8YJ2 - chains A and C of the 5 polymer chains in the assembly; structure by X-ray diffraction, 2.26 A resolution.

# Chain A
Molecule: human leukocyte antigen
From: Homo sapiens
UniProtKB: F6IQR9 (F6IQR9_HUMAN); residues 1-275 here correspond to UniProt positions 25-299 (UniProt number = residue number + 24)
Chain sequence (276 residues; each row starts with the number of its first residue; numbering starts at 0):
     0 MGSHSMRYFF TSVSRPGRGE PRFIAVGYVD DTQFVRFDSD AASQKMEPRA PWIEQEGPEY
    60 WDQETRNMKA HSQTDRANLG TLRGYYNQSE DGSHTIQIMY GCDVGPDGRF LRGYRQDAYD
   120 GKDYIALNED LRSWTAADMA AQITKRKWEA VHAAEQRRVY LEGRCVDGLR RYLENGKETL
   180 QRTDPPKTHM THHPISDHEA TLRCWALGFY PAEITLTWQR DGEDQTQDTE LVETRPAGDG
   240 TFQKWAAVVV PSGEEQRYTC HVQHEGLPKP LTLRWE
Unresolved in the structure: 0
Sequence notes: initiating methionine (0)
Cystine bridges: C101-C164, C203-C259

# Chain C
Molecule: Ile-leu-asp-thr-ala-gly-arg-glu-glu-tyr
Chain sequence (10 residues; numbered 1 to 10; the number before each row is that of its first residue):
     1 ILDTAGREEY

# How chain A and chain C interact
Residue-residue contacts - 47 pairs, chain A then chain C:
  M5(A) - I1(C)
  Y7(A) - I1(C)  hydrogen bond (side chain-backbone)
  Y7(A) - L2(C)  hydrophobic
  F9(A) - L2(C)  hydrophobic
  M45(A) - L2(C)  hydrophobic
  Q62(A) - I1(C)
  E63(A) - I1(C)
  E63(A) - L2(C)  hydrogen bond (side chain-backbone)
  N66(A) - D3(C)
  N66(A) - T4(C)
  N66(A) - A5(C)  hydrogen bond (side chain-backbone)
  M67(A) - L2(C)  hydrophobic
  A69(A) - A5(C)  hydrophobic
  H70(A) - A5(C)
  T73(A) - E8(C)
  N77(A) - E8(C)  hydrogen bond (side chain-backbone)
  N77(A) - E9(C)
  N77(A) - Y10(C)  hydrogen bond (side chain-backbone)
  T80(A) - Y10(C)
  L81(A) - Y10(C)  hydrophobic
  Y84(A) - Y10(C)  hydrogen bond (side chain-backbone)
  I95(A) - Y10(C)
  Y99(A) - L2(C)
  Y99(A) - D3(C)  hydrogen bond (side chain-backbone)
  R114(A) - E8(C)  salt bridge
  D116(A) - Y10(C)  hydrogen bond
  T143(A) - Y10(C)  hydrogen bond (side chain-backbone)
  K146(A) - Y10(C)  hydrogen bond (side chain-backbone)
  W147(A) - E8(C)
  W147(A) - E9(C)  hydrogen bond (side chain-backbone)
  W147(A) - Y10(C)  hydrophobic
  V150(A) - R7(C)  hydrogen bond (backbone-side chain)
  H151(A) - R7(C)
  A152(A) - R7(C)
  Q155(A) - R7(C)  hydrogen bond
  R156(A) - D3(C)  salt bridge
  R156(A) - T4(C)
  R156(A) - G6(C)  hydrogen bond (side chain-backbone)
  R156(A) - R7(C)  hydrogen bond (side chain-backbone)
  Y159(A) - I1(C)  hydrogen bond (side chain-backbone)
  Y159(A) - L2(C)
  Y159(A) - D3(C)
  R163(A) - I1(C)
  R163(A) - L2(C)  hydrogen bond (side chain-backbone)
  R163(A) - D3(C)
  R163(A) - T4(C)  hydrogen bond
  Y171(A) - I1(C)  hydrogen bond (side chain-backbone)
Also at the interface, not in a pair above, chain A (35 interface residues in all): F33, Y59, I97, Y123, G167

# Overview
35 residues of chain A and 10 residues of chain C are in contact, with 19 hydrogen bonds and 2 salt bridges.
Polar pairs include R114(A)-E8(C), R156(A)-D3(C) and Y7(A)-I1(C).
Chain A is human leukocyte antigen (Homo sapiens) and chain C is Ile-leu-asp-thr-ala-gly-arg-glu-glu-tyr; the
structure, N17.1.2 recognition of NRAS neoantigens, was determined by X-ray diffraction (same publication as
8YIV and 8YJ3).
